9MXA - chains A and F of the 4 polymer chains in the assembly; structure by X-ray diffraction, 2.59 A resolution.

Chain A:
Molecule: Friend leukemia integration 1 transcription factor
Organism: Homo sapiens
Notes: fragment: DNA-binding domain (residues 259-399)
Reference sequence: Q01543 (FLI1_HUMAN); numbering as in UniProt (aligned over 259-399)
Amino-acid sequence (145 residues; numbered 255 to 399; the number before each row is that of its first residue):
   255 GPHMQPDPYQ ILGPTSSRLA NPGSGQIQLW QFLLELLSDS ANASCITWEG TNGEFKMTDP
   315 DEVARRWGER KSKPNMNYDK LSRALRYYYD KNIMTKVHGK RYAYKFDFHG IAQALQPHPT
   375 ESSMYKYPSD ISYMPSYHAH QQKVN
Not modelled in the structure: 255-280, 370-399
Differences from the reference sequence: expression tag (255-258)
From the paper describing this entry:
  - binding site for the 15-nt DNA strand (chain F): Asp333, Lys345
  - binding site for the 15-nt DNA strand: Tyr341
  - mutagenesis - N329E: decreased binding to the 15-nt DNA strand
  - mutagenesis - D333G: increased binding to the 15-nt DNA strand
  - mutagenesis - F362A: unchanged binding to the 15-nt DNA strand (citing earlier work)
  - self-association interface (contacts with another copy of this molecule); pairs are residue here / residue on that copy: Asn329-Gln367 (hydrogen bond), Asn331-Lys345, Asp333-Tyr341

Chain F:
Molecule: 15-nt DNA strand
Sequence (15 nucleotides; each row starts with the number of its first residue):
     1 CACTTCCTTC CGGTC

How chain A and chain F interact:
Contacting residue pairs - 16 pairs, chain A then chain F:
  Gln282(A) - DA2(F)  sugar contact
  Gln282(A) - DC3(F)  phosphate contact
  Leu283(A) - DC3(F)  hydrogen bond to the phosphate
  Trp321(A) - DC3(F)  phosphate contact
  Trp321(A) - DT4(F)  hydrogen bond to the phosphate
  Lys325(A) - DT4(F)  salt bridge to the phosphate
  Asn329(A) - DT5(F)  phosphate contact
  Met330(A) - DT5(F)  phosphate contact
  Asp333(A) - DC6(F)  base contact
  Asp333(A) - DC7(F)  hydrogen bond to the base
  Lys334(A) - DT5(F)  salt bridge to the phosphate
  Lys334(A) - DC6(F)  salt bridge to the phosphate
  Arg337(A) - DT5(F)  base contact
  Arg337(A) - DC6(F)  base contact
  Tyr342(A) - DC3(F)  hydrogen bond to the phosphate
  Lys345(A) - DA2(F)  salt bridge to the phosphate
Other interface residues (no listed pair), chain A (14 interface residues in all): Trp284, Lys327, Ala338

Summary:
14 residues of chain A face 6 of chain F across their interface, with 4 hydrogen bonds and 4 salt bridges.
Among the polar pairs are Asp333(A)-DC7(F), Leu283(A)-DC3(F) and Trp321(A)-DT4(F). The paper reports a binding
site for the 15-nt DNA strand (chain F) at Asp333(A) and Lys345(A); N329E of chain A reduces binding to the
15-nt DNA strand; 3 substitutions were tested in all.
Chain A is Friend leukemia integration 1 transcription factor (Homo sapiens) and chain F is a 15-nt DNA
strand; the structure, Crystal structure of the DNA binding domain of FLI1 (wild-type) in complex with a DNA
containing ..., was determined by X-ray diffraction together with 9CP6, 9MWY, 9MX8 and 9MX9 from the same
study.
